Entry 8GNN (X-ray diffraction, 2.12 A resolution); this record covers chains A and B of the 4 polymer chains in the assembly.

[Chain A]
Molecule: Cell cycle checkpoint control protein RAD9A
Organism: Homo sapiens
Notes: EC 3.1.11.2
Reference sequence: Q99638 (RAD9A_HUMAN); numbering as in UniProt (aligned over 1-270)
Amino-acid sequence (270 residues; each row starts with the number of its first residue):
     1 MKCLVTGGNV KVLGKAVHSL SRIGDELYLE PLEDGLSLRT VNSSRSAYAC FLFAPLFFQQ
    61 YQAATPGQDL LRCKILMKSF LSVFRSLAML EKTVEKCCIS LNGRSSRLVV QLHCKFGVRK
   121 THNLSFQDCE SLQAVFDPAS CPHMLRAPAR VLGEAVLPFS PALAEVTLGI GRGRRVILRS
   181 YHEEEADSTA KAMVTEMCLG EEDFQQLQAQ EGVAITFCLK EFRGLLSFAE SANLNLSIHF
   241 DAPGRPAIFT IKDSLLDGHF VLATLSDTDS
Disordered / not traced: 103-104, 185-188, 267-270
UniProt features mapped onto this chain:
  - modified residue: Tyr28 (Phosphotyrosine)
  - mutagenesis: Tyr28 (Y28F: Abolishes phosphorylation by ABL1)

[Chain B]
Molecule: Checkpoint protein HUS1
Organism: Homo sapiens
Reference sequence: O60921 (HUS1_HUMAN); residue numbers follow UniProt; this construct covers 2-280
Amino-acid sequence (286 residues; numbered -5 to 280; the number before each row is that of its first residue; numbers below 1 keep their minus sign (Met-5 is residue -5)):
    -5 MHHHHHHKFR AKIVDGACLN HFTRISNMIA KLAKTCTLRI SPDKLNFILC DKLANGGVSM
    55 WCELEQENFF NEFQMEGVSA ENNEIYLELT SENLSRALKT AQNARALKIK LTNKHFPCLT
   115 VSVELLSMSS SSRIVTHDIP IKVIPRKLWK DLQEPVVPDP DVSIYLPVLK TMKSVVEKMK
   175 NISNHLVIEA NLDGELNLKI ETELVCVTTH FKDLGNPPLA SESTHEDRNV EHMAEVHIDI
   235 RKLLQFLAGQ QVNPTKALCN IVNNKMVHFD LLHEDVSLQY FIPALS
Disordered / not traced: -5 to -4, 46-50, 122-125, 214-219
Sequence notes: initiating methionine (-5); expression tag (-4 to 1)

[How chain A and chain B interact]
Contacting residue pairs (29; chain A residue first):
  Val151(A) with Arg127(B)
  Glu154(A) with Arg127(B), salt bridge
  Pro158(A) with Val129(B), hydrophobic
  Ser160(A) with Arg90(B)
  Arg175(A) with Ser126(B), hydrogen bond (side chain-backbone)
  Lys191(A) with Phe110(B); Pro134(B)
  Ala192(A) with Pro134(B)
  Met193(A) with Asn87(B); Arg90(B); His131(B); Asp132(B); Ile133(B), hydrophobic; Pro134(B)
  Val194(A) with Thr130(B); His131(B); Asp132(B), hydrogen bond (backbone-backbone)
  Thr195(A) with Thr130(B); His131(B), hydrogen bond
  Glu196(A) with Ile128(B); Val129(B); Thr130(B), hydrogen bond (backbone-backbone)
  Met197(A) with Leu119(B), hydrophobic; Ile128(B); Val129(B), hydrophobic
  Cys198(A) with Arg127(B); Ile128(B), hydrogen bond (backbone-backbone)
  Leu199(A) with Arg127(B)
  Asp203(A) with Arg127(B), salt bridge
Interface residues without a listed pair, chain A (16 interface residues in all): Gly200
Interface residues without a listed pair, chain B (16 interface residues in all): Ala91, Thr94, Ser121

[Overview]
Chain A and chain B each contribute 16 residues to their interface, with 5 hydrogen bonds and 2 salt bridges.
Polar contacts include Glu154(A)-Arg127(B), Asp203(A)-Arg127(B) and Arg175(A)-Ser126(B). From UniProt: one
mutagenesis site on chain A.
Here chain A is Cell cycle checkpoint control protein RAD9A and chain B is Checkpoint protein HUS1, both from
Homo sapiens. Entry 8GNN (Crystal structure of the human RAD9-RAD1-HUS1-RAD17 complex) was determined by X-ray
diffraction.
